4Y6A - chains O and U of the 30 polymer chains in the assembly; structure by X-ray diffraction, 2.60 A resolution.

== Chain O ==
Molecule: Proteasome subunit alpha type-2
Source organism: Saccharomyces cerevisiae
Notes: EC 3.4.25.1
Reference sequence: P23639 (PSA2_YEAST); numbering as in UniProt (aligned over 1-250)
Chain sequence (250 residues; numbered 1 to 250; the number before each row is that of its first residue):
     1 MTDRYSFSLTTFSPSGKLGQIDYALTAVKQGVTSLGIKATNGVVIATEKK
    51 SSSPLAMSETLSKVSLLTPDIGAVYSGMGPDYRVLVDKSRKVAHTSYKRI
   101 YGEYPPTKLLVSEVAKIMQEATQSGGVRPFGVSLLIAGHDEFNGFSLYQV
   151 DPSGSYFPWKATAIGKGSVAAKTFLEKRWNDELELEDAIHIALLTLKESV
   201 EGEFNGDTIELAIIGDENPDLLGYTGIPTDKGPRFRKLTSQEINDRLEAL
Swiss-Prot annotation at these positions:
  - cross-link: Lys108 (Glycyl lysine isopeptide (Lys-Gly) (interchain with G-Cter in ubiquitin))

== Chain U ==
Molecule: Proteasome subunit alpha type-1
Source organism: Saccharomyces cerevisiae
Notes: EC 3.4.25.1
Reference sequence: P21243 (PSA1_YEAST); residues -8 to 243 here correspond to UniProt positions 1-252 (UniProt number = residue number + 9)
Chain sequence (252 residues; each row starts with the number of its first residue; numbers below 1 keep their minus sign (Met-8 is residue -8)):
    -8 MSGAAAASAAGYDRHITIFSPEGRLYQVEYAFKATNQTNINSLAVRGKDC
    42 TVVISQKKVPDKLLDPTTVSYIFCISRTIGMVVNGPIPDARNAALRAKAE
    92 AAEFRYKYGYDMPCDVLAKRMANLSQIYTQRAYMRPLGVILTFVSVDEEL
   142 GPSIYKTDPAGYYVGYKATATGPKQQEITTNLENHFKKSKIDHINEESWE
   192 KVVEFAITHMIDALGTEFSKNDLEVGVATKDKFFTLSAENIEERLVAIAE
   242 QD
Unresolved in the structure: -8 to 1, 243

== Interface between chain O and chain U ==
Residue-residue contacts - 62 pairs, chain O then chain U:
  Asp3(O) with Tyr124(U)
  Tyr5(O) with Ile7(U); Ala123(U), hydrophobic; Tyr124(U), hydrophobic
  Leu9(O) with Ile9(U), hydrophobic; Ala123(U), hydrophobic
  Gln20(O) with Ile9(U); Phe10(U), hydrogen bond (side chain-backbone)
  Tyr23(O) with Phe10(U), hydrophobic; Ser11(U); Pro12(U), hydrophobic; Gly14(U)
  Ala24(O) with Phe10(U), hydrophobic
  Thr26(O) with Pro12(U); Glu13(U)
  Ala27(O) with Gly14(U)
  Ser52(O) with Tyr153(U), hydrogen bond
  Pro54(O) with Lys158(U); Glu174(U)
  Leu55(O) with Tyr157(U); Lys158(U), hydrogen bond (backbone-backbone); Ala159(U); Thr170(U); Phe177(U), hydrophobic
  Ala56(O) with Gly156(U); Tyr157(U), hydrophobic
  Met57(O) with Arg37(U); Val155(U); Gly156(U), hydrogen bond (backbone-backbone); Tyr157(U); Lys158(U)
  Thr60(O) with Tyr146(U); Val155(U); Gly156(U), hydrogen bond (side chain-backbone)
  Leu61(O) with Tyr153(U), hydrophobic
  Met78(O) with Phe10(U), hydrophobic; Leu16(U), hydrophobic
  Pro80(O) with Gln117(U); Ala151(U); Gly152(U); Tyr153(U)
  Asp81(O) with Gln117(U)
  Arg83(O) with Ala113(U), hydrogen bond (side chain-backbone); Asn114(U); Gly152(U), hydrogen bond (side chain-backbone); Tyr154(U)
  Val84(O) with Asn114(U); Gln117(U)
  Asp87(O) with Lys110(U), salt bridge; Asn114(U)
  Gly126(O) with Arg122(U); Ala123(U), hydrogen bond (backbone-backbone)
  Val127(O) with Gln121(U); Arg122(U)
  Arg128(O) with Thr8(U); Phe10(U); Leu16(U); Thr120(U), hydrogen bond (side chain-backbone); Gln121(U), hydrogen bond (backbone-backbone)
  Pro129(O) with Phe10(U)
  Phe130(O) with Gln121(U)
  Gly131(O) with Phe10(U)
Also at the interface, not in a pair above, chain O (31 interface residues in all): Met1, Thr2, Ser53, Ala121
Also at the interface, not in a pair above, chain U (34 interface residues in all): Thr160, Leu173

== Overview ==
Chain O and chain U form an interface of 31 and 34 residues respectively; the contacts include 10 hydrogen
bonds and 1 salt bridge. Polar contacts include Asp87(O)-Lys110(U), Gln20(O)-Phe10(U) and Ser52(O)-Tyr153(U).
Here chain O is Proteasome subunit alpha type-2 and chain U is Proteasome subunit alpha type-1, both from
Saccharomyces cerevisiae. Entry 4Y6A (Yeast 20S proteasome beta2-H114D mutant in complex with Ac-PAD-ep) was
determined by X-ray diffraction together with 4Y69, 4Y6V, 4Y6Z, 4Y70, 4Y74, 4Y75 and 34 further entries from
the same study.
